Entry 1K49 (X-ray diffraction, 1.50 A resolution); this record covers chain A.

== Chain A ==
Protein: 3,4-Dihydroxy-2-Butanone 4-Phosphate Synthase
From: Magnaporthe grisea
Notes: EC 5.4.99.-
UniProtKB: Q8TG90 (Q8TG90_MAGGR); numbering as in UniProt (aligned over 1-233)
Sequence (233 residues; row label = number of the first residue in the row):
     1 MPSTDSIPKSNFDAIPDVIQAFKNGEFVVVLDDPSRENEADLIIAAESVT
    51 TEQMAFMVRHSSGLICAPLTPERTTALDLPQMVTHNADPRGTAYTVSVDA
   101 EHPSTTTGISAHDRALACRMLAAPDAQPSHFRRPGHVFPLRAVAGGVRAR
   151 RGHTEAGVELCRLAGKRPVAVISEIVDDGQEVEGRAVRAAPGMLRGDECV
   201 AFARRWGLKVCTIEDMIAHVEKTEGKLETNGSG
Disordered / not traced: 1-10, 84-90, 226-233
Curated features (UniProtKB/Swiss-Prot):
  - binding site (Mg(2+)): Glu37, His153
  - binding site (Mn(2+)): Glu37, His153
  - binding site (D-ribulose 5-phosphate): Asp41, Thr92, Arg150 to Thr154
  - site (Essential for catalytic activity): His136, Glu174
  - modified residue: Cys66 (S-glutathionyl cysteine)

== In short ==
UniProt lists Mg2+-binding residues Glu37 and His153, Mn2+-binding residues Glu37 and His153 and 7 D-ribulose
5-phosphate-binding residues.
Chain A is 3,4-Dihydroxy-2-Butanone 4-Phosphate Synthase (Magnaporthe grisea); the structure, Crystal
Structure of 3,4-dihydroxy-2-butanone 4-phosphate synthase (cation free form), was determined by X-ray
diffraction together with 1K4I, 1K4L, 1K4O and 1K4P from the same study.
